Entry 6D9K (X-ray diffraction, 2.00 A resolution); this record covers chains A and G of the 3 polymer chains in the assembly.

Chain A:
Protein: Uncharacterized protein
Organism: Rhodobacter sphaeroides (strain ATCC 17025 / ATH 2.4.3)
UniProt: A4WYU7 (A4WYU7_RHOS5); residues 2-777 here = UniProt positions 2-777
Chain sequence (791 residues; each row starts with the number of its first residue; numbers below 1 keep their minus sign (Met-13 is residue -13)):
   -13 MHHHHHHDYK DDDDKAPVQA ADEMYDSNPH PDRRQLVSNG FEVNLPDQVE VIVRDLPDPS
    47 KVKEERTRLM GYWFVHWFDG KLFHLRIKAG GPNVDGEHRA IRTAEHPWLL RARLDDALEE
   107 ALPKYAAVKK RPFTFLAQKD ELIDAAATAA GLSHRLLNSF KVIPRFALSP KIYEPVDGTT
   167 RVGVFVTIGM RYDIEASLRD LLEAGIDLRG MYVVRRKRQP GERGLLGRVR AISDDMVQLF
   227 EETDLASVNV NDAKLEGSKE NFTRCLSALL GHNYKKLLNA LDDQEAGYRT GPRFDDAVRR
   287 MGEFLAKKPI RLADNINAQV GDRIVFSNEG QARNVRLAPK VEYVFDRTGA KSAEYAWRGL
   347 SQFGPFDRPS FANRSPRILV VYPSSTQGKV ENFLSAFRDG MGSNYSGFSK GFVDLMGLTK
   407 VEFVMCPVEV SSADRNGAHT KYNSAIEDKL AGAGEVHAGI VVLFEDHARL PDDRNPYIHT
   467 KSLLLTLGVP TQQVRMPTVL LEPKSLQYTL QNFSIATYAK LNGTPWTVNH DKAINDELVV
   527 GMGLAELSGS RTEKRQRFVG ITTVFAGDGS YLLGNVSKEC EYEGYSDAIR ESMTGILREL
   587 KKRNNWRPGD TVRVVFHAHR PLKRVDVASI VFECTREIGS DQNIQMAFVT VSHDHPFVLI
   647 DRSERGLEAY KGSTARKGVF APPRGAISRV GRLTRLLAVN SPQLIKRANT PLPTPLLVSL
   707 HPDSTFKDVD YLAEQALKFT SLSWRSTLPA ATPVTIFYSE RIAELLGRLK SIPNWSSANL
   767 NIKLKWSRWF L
Disordered / not traced: -13 to 19
Differences from the reference sequence: initiating methionine (-13); expression tag (-12 to 1)
Metal / ion sites: Mg2+: Leu777 (shared with 2 residues of chain C)
UniProt features mapped onto this chain:
  - binding site (Mg(2+)): Leu777
Reported in the primary citation:
  - mutagenesis - G529D/A604R/H605D/E746D: unchanged catalytic activity on DNA targets
  - specificity-determining residues: Arg754
  - mutagenesis - R754A (4- to 6-fold): decreased binding to 5'-U-gRNA
  - mutagenesis - Q689A: unchanged binding to tDNA

Chain G:
Molecule: 24-nt DNA strand
Sequence (24 nucleotides; each row starts with the number of its first residue; numbers below 1 keep their minus sign (DC-16 is residue -16)):
   -16 CTGTCGTCAC CTGGGCAGTA ACTG
Disordered / not traced: -16 to -14, 6-7

Interface between chain A and chain G:
Pairs across the interface (56):
  Pro45(A) - DC-12(G)  base contact
  Pro45(A) - DG-11(G)  sugar contact
  Val48(A) - DG-11(G)  phosphate contact
  Lys49(A) - DG-11(G)  phosphate contact
  Arg52(A) - DT-10(G)  salt bridge to the phosphate
  His62(A) - DT-10(G)  phosphate contact
  His62(A) - DC-9(G)  phosphate contact
  Trp63(A) - DG-11(G)  phosphate contact
  Trp63(A) - DT-10(G)  hydrogen bond to the phosphate
  Arg97(A) - DC-9(G)  salt bridge to the phosphate
  Arg97(A) - DA-8(G)  salt bridge to the phosphate
  Ala98(A) - DC-9(G)  phosphate contact
  Arg117(A) - DC-9(G)  salt bridge to the phosphate
  Lys157(A) - DA-8(G)  salt bridge to the phosphate
  Lys245(A) - DG-2(G)  base contact
  Lys245(A) - DC-1(G)  hydrogen bond to the base
  Lys245(A) - DA0(G)  hydrogen bond to the sugar
  Glu246(A) - DG-2(G)  sugar contact
  Glu246(A) - DC-1(G)  phosphate contact
  Thr249(A) - DC-1(G)  phosphate contact
  Thr249(A) - DA0(G)  phosphate contact
  Tyr260(A) - DC-1(G)  phosphate contact
  Tyr260(A) - DA0(G)  hydrogen bond to the phosphate
  Leu264(A) - DA0(G)  sugar contact
  Asn265(A) - DG1(G)  phosphate contact
  Tyr329(A) - DA4(G)  hydrogen bond to the base
  Tyr341(A) - DA4(G)  base contact
  Tyr341(A) - DC5(G)  base contact
  Arg455(A) - DG-2(G)  phosphate contact
  Arg455(A) - DC-1(G)  salt bridge to the phosphate
  Tyr494(A) - DA3(G)  base contact
  Asn498(A) - DA3(G)  base contact
  Leu530(A) - DT-5(G)  phosphate contact
  Ala531(A) - DG-4(G)  phosphate contact
  Glu532(A) - DT-5(G)  sugar contact
  Glu532(A) - DG-4(G)  hydrogen bond to the phosphate
  His605(A) - DC-6(G)  sugar contact
  His605(A) - DT-5(G)  salt bridge to the phosphate
  Arg606(A) - DC-7(G)  base contact
  Arg606(A) - DC-6(G)  sugar contact
  Ser638(A) - DC-6(G)  hydrogen bond to the phosphate
  His639(A) - DC-6(G)  hydrogen bond to the phosphate
  Asp640(A) - DC-7(G)  sugar contact
  Asp640(A) - DC-6(G)  hydrogen bond to the phosphate
  His641(A) - DC-7(G)  phosphate contact
  Pro642(A) - DC-7(G)  phosphate contact
  Arg670(A) - DA4(G)  base contact
  Gln689(A) - DA4(G)  base contact
  Gln689(A) - DC5(G)  hydrogen bond to the phosphate
  Leu690(A) - DA4(G)  base contact
  Lys692(A) - DG1(G)  base contact
  Lys692(A) - DT2(G)  sugar contact
  Arg693(A) - DG1(G)  hydrogen bond to the phosphate
  Arg693(A) - DT2(G)  sugar contact
  Leu734(A) - DA4(G)  base contact
  Glu746(A) - DT-5(G)  phosphate contact
Other interface residues (no listed pair), chain A (52 interface residues in all): Ser46, Val61, Pro156, Glu340, Arg344, Ser491, Thr495, Ser534, Arg541, Ser687, Leu703, Ser727, Thr733, Pro735
Other interface residues (no listed pair), chain G (18 interface residues in all): DG-3

Overview:
52 residues of chain A face 18 of chain G across their interface, with 11 hydrogen bonds and 7 salt bridges.
Polar pairs include Lys245(A)-DC-1(G), Tyr329(A)-DA4(G) and Lys245(A)-DA0(G). The paper reports that R754A of
chain A reduces binding to 5'-U-gRNA; the specificity determinant Arg754(A); 3 substitutions were tested in
all.
Here chain A is Uncharacterized protein (Rhodobacter sphaeroides (strain ATCC 17025 / ATH 2.4.3)) and chain G
is a 24-nt DNA strand. Entry 6D9K (Ternary RsAgo Complex with Guide RNA and Target DNA Containing A-G
Non-canonical Pair) was determined by X-ray diffraction, deposited together with 6D8A, 6D8F, 6D8P, 6D92, 6D95
and 6D9L.
